PDB entry 7US2 | electron microscopy, 2.76 A resolution | chains E and F of the 7 polymer chains in the assembly

== Chain E (and F) ==
Protein: Caseinolytic peptidase B protein homolog
Source organism: Homo sapiens
Notes: EC 3.6.1.-; chain F of this document is another copy of the same molecule, construct and numbering; everything in this record applies to it too
Reference sequence: Q9H078 (CLPB_HUMAN); numbering as in UniProt (aligned over 127-707)
Chain sequence (581 residues; numbered 127 to 707; the number before each row is that of its first residue):
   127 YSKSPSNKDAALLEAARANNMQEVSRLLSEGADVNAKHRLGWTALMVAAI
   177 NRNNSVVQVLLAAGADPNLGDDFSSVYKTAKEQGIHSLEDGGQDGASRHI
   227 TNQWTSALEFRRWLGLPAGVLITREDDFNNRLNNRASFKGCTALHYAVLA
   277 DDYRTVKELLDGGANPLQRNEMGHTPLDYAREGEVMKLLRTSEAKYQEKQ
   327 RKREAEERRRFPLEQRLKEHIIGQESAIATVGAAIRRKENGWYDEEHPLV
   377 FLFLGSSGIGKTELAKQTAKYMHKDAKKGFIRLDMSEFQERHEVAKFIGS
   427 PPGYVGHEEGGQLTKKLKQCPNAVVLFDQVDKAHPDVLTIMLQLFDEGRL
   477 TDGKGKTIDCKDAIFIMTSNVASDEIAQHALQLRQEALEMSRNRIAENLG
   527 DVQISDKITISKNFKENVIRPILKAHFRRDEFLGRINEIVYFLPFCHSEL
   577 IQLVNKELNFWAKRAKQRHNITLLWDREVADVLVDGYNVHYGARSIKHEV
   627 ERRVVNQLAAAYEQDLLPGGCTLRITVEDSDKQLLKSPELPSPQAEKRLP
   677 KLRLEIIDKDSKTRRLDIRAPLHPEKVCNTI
Unresolved in the structure: 127-317, 524-534, 655-675, 697-707
Differences from the reference sequence: conflict Q455 (Glu in Q9H078)
Metal / ion sites: Mg2+ near T388 (its only coordinating residue here)
Residues lining bound ligands:
  - ATP-gamma-S (AGS; phosphothiophosphoric acid-adenylate ester), molecule 1: H346, I347, I348, S382, S383, G384, I385, G386, K387, T388, E389, D454, Q455, T494, N496, F571, L579, K582, A619, R620, K623
  - ATP-gamma-S (AGS), molecule 2: H373, D472, E557, R561
Curated features (UniProtKB/Swiss-Prot):
  - region: L507 to T535 (Regulatory)
  - binding site (ATP): H346, I348, S383, G384, I385, G386, K387, T388, N496, R561, R620
  - modified residue: K589 (N6-acetyllysine)
  - natural variant: T268 (T268M: In MGCA7B), Y272 (Y272C: In MGCA7B), T388 (T388K: In SCN9), K404 (K404T: In MGCA7A), R408 (R408G: In MGCA7B), M411 (M411I: In MGCA7B), P427 (P427L: In MGCA7A), E435 to G436 (sequence variant, change not given here; In MGCA7B), C486 (C486R: In MGCA7B), N496 (N496K: In SCN9), E501 (E501K: In MGCA7B), E557 (E557K: In SCN9), 11 further natural variant entries in UniProt
  - mutagenesis: R178 (R178E: Shows higher order assembly but disaggregase activity is severely impaired by 70-80%), R257 (R257E: Shows higher order assembly but disaggregase activity is severely impaired by 70-80%), K387 (K387A: Loss of ATP hydrolysis activity. Loss of ATP-dependent protein disaggregase activity), R417 (R417A: No effect on ATPase activity but shows decreased disaggregase activity), Y430 (Y430A: Decreased ATP hydrolysis activity. Loss of ATP-dependent protein disaggregase activity), V431 (V431G: Decreased ATP hydrolysis activity. Loss of ATP-dependent protein disaggregase activity), R475 (R475Q: Severely decreased ATP hydrolysis activity. Loss of ATP-dependent protein disaggregase activity), R650 (R650P: No effect on ATP hydrolysis activity. Loss of ATP-dependent protein disaggregase activity)
Reported in the primary citation:
  - binding site for Substrate: Y430, V431
  - binding site for ATP-gamma-S: K387, T388, D454, N496, R561, R620
  - catalytic residues: R561
  - self-association interface (contacts with another copy of this molecule): E639

== Interface between chain E and chain F ==
Residue-residue contacts (105; chain E residue first):
  R327(E) - R594(F)
  R334(E) - E639(F)  salt bridge
  R335(E) - E639(F)  hydrogen bond (side chain-backbone)
  R335(E) - D641(F)  salt bridge
  R335(E) - R695(F)
  A359(E) - N632(F)
  R362(E) - A635(F)
  R362(E) - E639(F)  salt bridge
  R363(E) - E627(F)  salt bridge
  R363(E) - V631(F)
  R363(E) - N632(F)  hydrogen bond
  R363(E) - A635(F)
  N366(E) - A635(F)  hydrogen bond (side chain-backbone)
  N366(E) - Y638(F)
  N366(E) - E639(F)
  G367(E) - R590(F)  hydrogen bond (backbone-side chain)
  G367(E) - H595(F)
  W368(E) - W587(F)
  W368(E) - R590(F)
  W368(E) - A591(F)  hydrophobic
  W368(E) - H595(F)
  W368(E) - V631(F)
  W368(E) - L634(F)  hydrophobic
  W368(E) - Y638(F)
  Y369(E) - W587(F)
  Y369(E) - R590(F)
  D370(E) - F586(F)
  D370(E) - W587(F)
  D370(E) - K623(F)  salt bridge
  E371(E) - R590(F)  salt bridge
  E371(E) - R594(F)  salt bridge
  H373(E) - R620(F)
  H373(E) - K623(F)  hydrogen bond
  R417(E) - Q415(F)
  R417(E) - E416(F)
  H418(E) - E416(F)  hydrogen bond (backbone-side chain)
  V420(E) - Q415(F)
  I424(E) - E413(F)
  I424(E) - K422(F)
  P427(E) - H418(F)
  P427(E) - E419(F)
  P427(E) - A421(F)  hydrophobic
  P428(E) - A421(F)
  P428(E) - K422(F)
  P428(E) - S426(F)
  P428(E) - V431(F)
  P428(E) - G432(F)
  G429(E) - S426(F)
  G429(E) - Y430(F)
  G429(E) - V431(F)  hydrogen bond (backbone-backbone)
  Y430(E) - H418(F)
  Y430(E) - V431(F)
  H433(E) - V431(F)
  H433(E) - G432(F)
  H433(E) - E435(F)  salt bridge
  E434(E) - G432(F)
  D462(E) - Q415(F)  hydrogen bond (backbone-side chain)
  T465(E) - S412(F)
  T465(E) - Q415(F)
  T465(E) - K458(F)
  I466(E) - S412(F)
  Q469(E) - D410(F)  hydrogen bond
  Q469(E) - S412(F)  hydrogen bond
  Q469(E) - E413(F)  hydrogen bond
  D472(E) - R408(F)  salt bridge
  D472(E) - R620(F)
  E473(E) - T388(F)
  E473(E) - K392(F)  salt bridge
  E473(E) - R408(F)  salt bridge
  R475(E) - R408(F)  hydrogen bond (side chain-backbone)
  R475(E) - D410(F)  salt bridge
  L476(E) - E413(F)
  T477(E) - E413(F)  hydrogen bond (backbone-side chain)
  D478(E) - K422(F)
  G479(E) - K422(F)
  G479(E) - Q438(F)  hydrogen bond (backbone-side chain)
  K480(E) - E435(F)
  K480(E) - Q438(F)
  G481(E) - Q438(F)
  K538(E) - D611(F)  hydrogen bond (side chain-backbone)
  K538(E) - G612(F)
  E542(E) - N614(F)
  R546(E) - H616(F)
  R546(E) - Y617(F)
  R555(E) - K458(F)
  D556(E) - S382(F)
  D556(E) - S383(F)  hydrogen bond
  D556(E) - H616(F)
  D556(E) - Y617(F)
  E557(E) - S383(F)  hydrogen bond (backbone-side chain)
  E557(E) - Q455(F)  hydrogen bond
  E557(E) - K458(F)  salt bridge
  E557(E) - N496(F)  hydrogen bond
  L559(E) - Y617(F)  hydrophobic
  G560(E) - Y617(F)
  G560(E) - R620(F)
  G560(E) - H624(F)
  R561(E) - Q455(F)
  R561(E) - R620(F)
  R561(E) - H624(F)
  I562(E) - H624(F)  hydrogen bond (backbone-side chain)
  N563(E) - H624(F)
  N563(E) - E627(F)
  N563(E) - R628(F)  hydrogen bond (backbone-side chain)
  E564(E) - R628(F)
Interface residues without a listed pair, chain E (52 interface residues in all): A331, V463, L468, K550
Interface residues without a listed pair, chain F (52 interface residues in all): G425, D500, I597, A636, Q640

== Overview ==
The chain E/chain F interface involves 52 residues from each chain, with 21 hydrogen bonds and 13 salt
bridges. Among the polar pairs are R334(E)-E639(F), R335(E)-D641(F) and R362(E)-E639(F). Chain E binds
ATP-gamma-S. The paper reports the catalytic residue R561(E); a binding site for ATP-gamma-S at K387(E),
T388(E) and D454(E) among others.
Both chains are Caseinolytic peptidase B protein homolog (Homo sapiens). Entry 7US2 (PARL-cleaved Skd3 (human
ClpB) E455Q Nucleotide Binding Domain hexamer bound to ATPgammaS, open conformation) was determined by
electron microscopy.
